PDB entry 7NFC | electron microscopy, 4.14 A resolution (low resolution: residue-level contacts below are approximate; hydrogen-bond / salt-bridge calls are withheld) | chains Q and R of the 18 polymer chains in the assembly

Chain Q (and R):
Name: Non-homologous end-joining factor 1
Organism: Homo sapiens
Notes: chain R of this document is another copy of the same molecule, construct and numbering; everything in this record applies to it too
UniProtKB: Q9H9Q4 (NHEJ1_HUMAN); residues 1-299 here = UniProt positions 1-299
Chain sequence (299 residues; row label = number of the first residue in the row):
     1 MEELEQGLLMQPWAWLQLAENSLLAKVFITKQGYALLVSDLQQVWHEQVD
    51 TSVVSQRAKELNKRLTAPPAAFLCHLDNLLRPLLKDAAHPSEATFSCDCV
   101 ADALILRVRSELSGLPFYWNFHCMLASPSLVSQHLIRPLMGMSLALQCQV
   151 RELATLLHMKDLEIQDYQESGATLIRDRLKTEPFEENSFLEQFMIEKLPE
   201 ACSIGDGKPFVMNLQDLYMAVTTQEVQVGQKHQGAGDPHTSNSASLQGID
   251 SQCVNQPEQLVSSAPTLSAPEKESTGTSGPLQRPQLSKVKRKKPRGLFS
Disordered / not traced: 86-91, 199-205, 225-299 (chain R: 87-92, 225-299)
Swiss-Prot annotation at these positions:
  - motif: Val289 to Ser299 (XLM)
  - site: Leu115 (Leu-lock)
  - modified residue: Ser132 (Phosphoserine), Ser203 (Phosphoserine), Ser245 (Phosphoserine), Ser251 (Phosphoserine), Ser263 (Phosphoserine), Thr266 (Phosphothreonine), Ser287 (Phosphoserine)
  - natural variant: Arg57 to Ser299 (deletion: In IMD124), Arg57 (R57G: In IMD124), Leu79 (L79P: In IMD124; uncertain significance), Cys123 (C123R: In IMD124), Arg176 to Ser299 (deletion: In IMD124), Arg178 to Ser299 (deletion: In IMD124)
  - mutagenesis: Gln11 (Q11A: Does not affect ability to participate in V(D)J recombination), Trp13 (W13A: Does not affect ability to participate in V(D)J recombination), Trp15 (W15A: Does not affect ability to participate in V(D)J recombination), Leu24 (L24A: Does not affect ability to participate in V(D)J recombination), Lys26 (K26A: Abolished ability to participate in V(D)J recombination), Leu37 (L37A: Does not affect ability to participate in V(D)J recombination), Asp40 (D40A/P: Does not affect ability to participate in V(D)J recombination), Leu41 (L41A: Does not affect ability to participate in V(D)J recombination), Gln43 (Q43A: Does not affect ability to participate in V(D)J recombination), Leu61 (L61E: Does not affect ability to participate in V(D)J recombination), Arg64 to Leu65 (Abolished interaction with XRCC4), Arg64 (R64E: Abolished ability to repair double-strand breaks (DSBs). Abolished interaction with XRCC4. Abolished ability to participate in V(D)J recombination ...), 28 further mutagenesis entries in UniProt

Interface between chain Q and chain R:
Pairs across the interface - 90 pairs, chain Q then chain R:
  Leu41(Q) - Ile136(R)
  Pro128(Q) - Val44(R)
  Pro128(Q) - Leu125(R)
  Pro128(Q) - Pro128(R)
  Pro128(Q) - Val131(R)
  Ser129(Q) - Gln43(R)
  Ser129(Q) - Val44(R)
  Ser129(Q) - Leu125(R)
  Leu130(Q) - Leu41(R)
  Leu130(Q) - Gln42(R)
  Leu130(Q) - Gln43(R)
  Leu130(Q) - Val44(R)
  Val131(Q) - Asp40(R)
  Val131(Q) - Leu41(R)
  Val131(Q) - Gln42(R)
  Val131(Q) - Gln43(R)
  Val131(Q) - Val44(R)
  Val131(Q) - Val131(R)
  Val131(Q) - Leu135(R)
  Ser132(Q) - Val38(R)
  Ser132(Q) - Ser39(R)
  Ser132(Q) - Asp40(R)
  Ser132(Q) - Leu41(R)
  Ser132(Q) - Gln42(R)
  Ser132(Q) - Gln43(R)
  Ser132(Q) - Val44(R)
  Gln133(Q) - Asp40(R)
  Gln133(Q) - Leu41(R)
  Gln133(Q) - Gln42(R)
  Gln133(Q) - Gln43(R)
  Gln133(Q) - Trp45(R)
  His134(Q) - Asp40(R)
  His134(Q) - Gln42(R)
  Leu135(Q) - Asp40(R)
  Leu135(Q) - Leu41(R)
  Leu135(Q) - Gln42(R)
  Ile136(Q) - Ser39(R)
  Ile136(Q) - Asp40(R)
  Ile136(Q) - Leu41(R)
  Arg137(Q) - Asp40(R)
  Leu139(Q) - Leu139(R)
  Leu139(Q) - Met142(R)
  Met140(Q) - Tyr218(R)
  Ser143(Q) - Met142(R)
  Leu144(Q) - Ser203(R)
  Leu144(Q) - Ile204(R)
  Leu144(Q) - Pro209(R)
  Leu144(Q) - Leu214(R)
  Leu146(Q) - Gln147(R)
  Leu146(Q) - Arg151(R)
  Gln147(Q) - Leu214(R)
  Gln147(Q) - Leu217(R)
  Gln149(Q) - Glu186(R)
  Gln149(Q) - Phe189(R)
  Val150(Q) - Val150(R)
  Val150(Q) - Leu153(R)
  Arg151(Q) - Asn213(R)
  Glu152(Q) - Phe189(R)
  Glu152(Q) - Lys197(R)
  Leu153(Q) - Ala154(R)
  Leu153(Q) - Leu157(R)
  Leu153(Q) - Phe184(R)
  Leu156(Q) - Phe184(R)
  Leu157(Q) - Leu157(R)
  Leu157(Q) - Lys160(R)
  Lys160(Q) - Asp161(R)
  Lys160(Q) - Ile164(R)
  Glu163(Q) - Leu179(R)
  Asp166(Q) - Arg176(R)
  Asp166(Q) - Leu179(R)
  Tyr167(Q) - Ala172(R)
  Tyr167(Q) - Leu174(R)
  Ser170(Q) - Ala172(R)
  Gly171(Q) - Ala172(R)
  Thr173(Q) - Ser170(R)
  Thr173(Q) - Gly171(R)
  Thr173(Q) - Ala172(R)
  Leu179(Q) - Glu163(R)
  Leu179(Q) - Tyr167(R)
  Phe193(Q) - Gln149(R)
  Phe193(Q) - Leu153(R)
  Met194(Q) - Ala220(R)
  Lys197(Q) - Gln149(R)
  Lys197(Q) - Glu152(R)
  Gly207(Q) - Met140(R)
  Phe210(Q) - Leu139(R)
  Phe210(Q) - Met140(R)
  Phe210(Q) - Ser143(R)
  Ala220(Q) - Met194(R)
  Gln224(Q) - Leu198(R)
Interface residues without a listed pair, chain Q (48 interface residues in all): Gln42, Met159, Ile164, Phe189, Leu198, Pro209, Asn213, Leu214, Leu217
Interface residues without a listed pair, chain R (56 interface residues in all): Ala126, Ser127, Ala145, Thr181, Pro183, Leu190

In short:
Chain Q and chain R form an interface of 48 and 56 residues respectively. UniProt lists 40 mutagenesis sites
on chain Q.
Chain Q and chain R are both Non-homologous end-joining factor 1 (Homo sapiens); the structure, Cryo-EM
structure of NHEJ super-complex (dimer), was determined by electron microscopy (same publication as 7NFE).
